Entry 8FYB (electron microscopy, 3.10 A resolution); this record covers chains A and F of the 10 polymer chains in the assembly.

# Chain A
Protein: Cas2-DEDDh
Sequence (289 residues; each row starts with the number of its first residue):
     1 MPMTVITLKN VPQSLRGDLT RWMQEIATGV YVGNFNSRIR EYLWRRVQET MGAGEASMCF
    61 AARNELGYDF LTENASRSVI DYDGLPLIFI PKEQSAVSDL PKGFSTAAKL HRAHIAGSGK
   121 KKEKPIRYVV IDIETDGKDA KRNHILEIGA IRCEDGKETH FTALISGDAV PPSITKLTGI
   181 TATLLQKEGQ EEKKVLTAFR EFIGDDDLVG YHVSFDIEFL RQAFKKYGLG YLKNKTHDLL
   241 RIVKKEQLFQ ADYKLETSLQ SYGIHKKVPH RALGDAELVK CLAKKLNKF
Disordered / not traced: 93-289

# Chain F
Protein: Cas1
Sequence (316 residues; each row starts with the number of its first residue):
     1 MAGPIIAGKS ESSELPRVED RATFIYIEHA KINRVDSAVT VAEAKGVVRI PAAMIGVLLL
    61 GPGTDISHRA VELLGDTGTA LVWVGEQGVR YYASGRALAR STRFLVKQAE LVTNERSRLR
   121 VARRMYQMRF PTEDVSKLTM QQLRSHEGAR VRRKYRELSK KYNVPWKKRV YNPDDFAGGD
   181 PINQALSAAH VALYGLVHSV VAALGLSPGL GFVHTGHDRS FIYDVADLYK AEITVPIAFA
   241 VAAEAEEGQD IGQLARLRTR DAFVDGKILK RMVKDLQTLL EIPEEGQIEA EPLSLWDDKE
   301 KLVPYGVNYS EVTSCP
Disordered / not traced: 1, 283-316
From the paper describing this entry:
  - binding site for the 33-nt DNA strand: Lys168
  - binding site for the 78-nt DNA strand: Gln141
  - binding site for the 64-nt DNA strand: Lys168

# Chain A / chain F interface
Contacting residue pairs (30):
  Glu65(A) - Ala22(F)
  Glu65(A) - Arg260(F)  salt bridge
  Glu65(A) - Val264(F)
  Arg77(A) - Arg49(F)
  Tyr82(A) - Tyr26(F)
  Tyr82(A) - Glu43(F)  hydrogen bond
  Tyr82(A) - Val48(F)
  Tyr82(A) - Arg260(F)
  Asp83(A) - Tyr26(F)
  Asp83(A) - Gln253(F)
  Asp83(A) - Arg256(F)  salt bridge
  Asp83(A) - Leu257(F)
  Asp83(A) - Arg260(F)  hydrogen bond (backbone-side chain)
  Gly84(A) - Leu257(F)
  Leu85(A) - Ile25(F)  hydrophobic
  Leu85(A) - Arg260(F)
  Leu87(A) - Ile25(F)  hydrophobic
  Leu87(A) - Val48(F)  hydrophobic
  Ile88(A) - Val48(F)
  Phe89(A) - Glu43(F)
  Phe89(A) - Lys45(F)
  Phe89(A) - Gly46(F)
  Phe89(A) - Val47(F)
  Ile90(A) - Gly46(F)
  Ile90(A) - Val47(F)  hydrogen bond (backbone-backbone)
  Ile90(A) - Arg49(F)
  Pro91(A) - Lys45(F)
  Pro91(A) - Gly46(F)
  Lys92(A) - Lys45(F)  hydrogen bond (backbone-backbone)
  Lys92(A) - Gly46(F)
Interface residues without a listed pair, chain A (14 interface residues in all): Leu66, Asp81
Interface residues without a listed pair, chain F (20 interface residues in all): Thr23, Phe24, Val41, Ile50, Pro51, Met54

# Overview
Chain A and chain F form an interface of 14 and 20 residues respectively; the contacts include 4 hydrogen
bonds and 2 salt bridges. Among the polar pairs are Glu65(A)-Arg260(F), Asp83(A)-Arg256(F) and
Tyr82(A)-Glu43(F). The paper reports a binding site for the 33-nt DNA strand at Lys168(F); a binding site for
the 78-nt DNA strand at Gln141(F).
Chain A is Cas2-DEDDh and chain F is Cas1; the structure, Cryo-EM structure of Cas1:Cas2-DEDDh:half-site
integration complex, was determined by electron microscopy (same publication as 8FY9, 8FYA, 8FYC and 8FYD).
